PDB entry 8GIP | X-ray diffraction, 2.70 A resolution | chains A and C of the 6 polymer chains in the assembly

# Chain A (and C)
Name: Cyclic GMP-AMP synthase
Organism: Mus musculus
Notes: EC 2.7.7.86; fragment: catalytic domain, residues 147-507; chain C of this document is another copy of the same molecule, construct and numbering; everything in this record applies to it too
Reference sequence: Q8C6L5 (CGAS_MOUSE); residue numbers follow UniProt; this construct covers 147-507
Chain sequence (364 residues; numbered 144 to 507; the number before each row is that of its first residue):
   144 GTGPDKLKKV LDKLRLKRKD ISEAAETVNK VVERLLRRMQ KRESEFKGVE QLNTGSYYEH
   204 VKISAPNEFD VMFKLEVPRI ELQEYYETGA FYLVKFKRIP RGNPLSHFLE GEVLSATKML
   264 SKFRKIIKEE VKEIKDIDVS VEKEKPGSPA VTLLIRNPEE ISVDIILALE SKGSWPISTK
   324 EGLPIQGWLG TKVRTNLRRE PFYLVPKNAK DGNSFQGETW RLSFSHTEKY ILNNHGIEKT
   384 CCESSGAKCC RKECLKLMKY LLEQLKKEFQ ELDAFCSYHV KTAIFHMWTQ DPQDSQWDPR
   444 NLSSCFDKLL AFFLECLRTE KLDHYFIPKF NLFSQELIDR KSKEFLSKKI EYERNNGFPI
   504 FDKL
Not modelled in the structure: 144-147, 243-245, 507 (chain C: 144-147, 240-246, 252-255, 507)
Sequence notes: expression tag (144-146)
Bound ions: Mg2+: Glu211, Asp213 (together with ATP); Mn2+: Glu211, Asp213, Asp307 (together with ATP); Zn2+: His378, Cys384, Cys385, Cys392
Residues lining bound ligands: ATP (adenosine-5'-triphosphate): Gly198, Ser199, Lys205, Glu211, Asp213, Arg364, Ser368, Glu371, Lys402, Glu406, Cys419, Ser420, Tyr421, Lys424, His467
Curated features (UniProtKB/Swiss-Prot):
  - region: Lys372 to Lys395 (DNA-binding)
  - motif: Leu154 to Leu159 (Nuclear export signal), Asp281 to Ser291 (Nuclear localization signal)
  - binding site (GTP): Thr197, Asp307, Arg364 to Glu371
  - binding site (ATP): Ser199, Glu371, Lys402, Ser420 to Lys424
  - binding site (Mg(2+)): Glu211, Asp213, Asp307
  - binding site (2',3'-cGAMP): Asp213, Gly290, Asp307, Lys350, Arg364 to Ser366
  - binding site (Zn(2+)): His378, Cys384, Cys385, Cys392
  - site: Arg241 (Arginine-anchor), Asp307, Ile308 (Cleavage)
  - modified residue: Lys156 (N6-lactoyllysine), Glu176 (PolyADP-ribosyl glutamic acid), Ser199 (Phosphoserine), Tyr201 (Phosphotyrosine), Glu272 (5-glutamyl polyglutamate), Ser291 (Phosphoserine), Glu302 (5-glutamyl glutamate), Lys372 (N6-acetyllysine), Lys382 (N6-acetyllysine), Lys402 (N6-acetyllysine), Ser420 (Phosphoserine), Lys491 (N6-methyllysine)
  - lipidation (S-palmitoyl cysteine): Cys392, Cys393, Cys459
  - cross-link (Glycyl lysine isopeptide (Lys-Gly)): Lys217 (interchain with G-Cter in SUMO), Lys271 (interchain with G-Cter in ubiquitin), Lys335 (interchain with G-Cter in SUMO), Lys372 (interchain with G-Cter in SUMO), Lys382 (interchain with G-Cter in SUMO), Lys399 (interchain with G-Cter in ubiquitin), Lys402 (interchain with G-Cter in ubiquitin), Lys409 (interchain with G-Cter in ubiquitin), Lys410 (interchain with G-Cter in ubiquitin), Lys464 (interchain with G-Cter in SUMO)
  - mutagenesis: Lys156 (K156Q: Mimics lactylation; knockin mice show higher mortality following HSV-1 infection), Asn172 (N172K: Induces alteration of the DNA-binding surface and leads to decreased synthesis of cyclic GMP-AMP (cGAMP); when associated with L-180), Glu176 (E176A: Abolished poly-ADP-ribosylation by PARP1, stimulating interferon production in knockin mice), Arg180 (R180L: Induces alteration of the DNA-binding surface and leads to decreased synthesis of cyclic GMP-AMP (cGAMP); when associated with K-182), Gly198 (G198A: Abolishes stimulation of interferon production; when associated with A-199), Ser199 (S199A: Abolishes stimulation of interferon production; when associated with A-199), Tyr201 (Y201E: Phosphomimetic mutant; reduced translocation to the nucleus following treatment with etoposide), Glu211 to Asp213 (Abolished nucleotidyltransferase activity. Does not affect nuclear localization and tethering to chromatin), Glu211 (E211A: Abolishes ability to promote type-I interferon production), Asp213 (D213A: Abolishes ability to promote type-I interferon production), Lys217 (K217R: Reduced sumoylation), Arg222 (R222E: Impaired tethering to chromatin, leading to constitutive activation in the absence of DNA), 31 further mutagenesis entries in UniProt
What the authors report for this chain:
  - mutagenesis - E211Q/D213N: abolished catalytic activity
  - specificity-determining residues: His467 (proposed by the authors, not directly observed)
  - mutagenesis - R364A (33-fold), H467A: decreased catalytic activity on ATP/GTP
  - mutagenesis - H467A (2-fold): increased catalytic activity on GTP/GTP
  - specificity-determining residues: Ile309, Arg364
  - mutagenesis - R364A (10-fold): decreased catalytic activity on GTP/GTP
  - mutagenesis - R364A (4-fold): increased catalytic activity on ATP/ATP

# Interface between chain A and chain C
Contacting residue pairs - 35 pairs, chain A then chain C:
  Gln329(A) with Thr383(C); Ser388(C)
  Gly330(A) with Ser388(C)
  Leu332(A) with Lys382(C)
  Gly333(A) with Thr383(C); Glu386(C)
  Thr334(A) with Glu386(C), hydrogen bond (backbone-side chain); Ser387(C)
  Lys335(A) with Asn376(C); Asn377(C); Glu386(C), salt bridge
  Asn376(A) with Lys335(C)
  Asn377(A) with Lys335(C); Lys382(C), hydrogen bond (backbone-side chain)
  Gly379(A) with Lys382(C), hydrogen bond (backbone-side chain)
  Ile380(A) with Ile380(C); Glu381(C); Lys382(C), hydrogen bond (backbone-backbone); Thr383(C)
  Glu381(A) with Ile380(C); Gln436(C)
  Lys382(A) with Leu332(C); Asn377(C), hydrogen bond (side chain-backbone); Gly379(C), hydrogen bond (side chain-backbone); Ile380(C), hydrogen bond (backbone-backbone)
  Thr383(A) with Gln329(C); Trp331(C); Gly333(C)
  Glu386(A) with Gly333(C); Thr334(C), hydrogen bond (side chain-backbone); Lys335(C), salt bridge
  Ser387(A) with Thr334(C)
  Ser388(A) with Gln329(C); Gly330(C)
  Gln436(A) with Glu381(C)
Also at the interface, not in a pair above, chain A (19 interface residues in all): Trp331, His378
Also at the interface, not in a pair above, chain C (19 interface residues in all): His378

# Summary
The chain A/chain C interface involves 19 residues from each chain; the contacts include 8 hydrogen bonds and
2 salt bridges. Polar contacts include Lys335(A)-Glu386(C), Thr334(A)-Glu386(C) and Asn377(A)-Lys382(C). Chain
A binds ATP. From the paper: R364A and H467A of chain A reduce catalytic activity on ATP/GTP; specificity
determinants His467(A), Ile309(A) and Arg364(A).
Both chains are Cyclic GMP-AMP synthase (Mus musculus). Entry 8GIP (Structure of Ternary Complex of mouse cGAS
with dsDNA and Bound ATP: with 10mM Mg2+ and ...) was determined by X-ray diffraction, deposited together with
7UUX, 7UXW, 7UYQ, 7UYZ, 7UZR, 7V0W and 14 further entries.
